Entry 7DMZ (electron microscopy, 4.30 A resolution (low resolution: residue-level contacts below are approximate; hydrogen-bond / salt-bridge calls are withheld)); this record covers chains D and C of the 6 polymer chains in the assembly.

Chain D:
Molecule: Tubulin alpha-1B chain
Organism: Sus scrofa
Reference sequence: Q2XVP4 (TBA1B_PIG); residues 1-451 here = UniProt positions 1-451
Sequence (451 residues; numbered 1 to 451; the number before each row is that of its first residue):
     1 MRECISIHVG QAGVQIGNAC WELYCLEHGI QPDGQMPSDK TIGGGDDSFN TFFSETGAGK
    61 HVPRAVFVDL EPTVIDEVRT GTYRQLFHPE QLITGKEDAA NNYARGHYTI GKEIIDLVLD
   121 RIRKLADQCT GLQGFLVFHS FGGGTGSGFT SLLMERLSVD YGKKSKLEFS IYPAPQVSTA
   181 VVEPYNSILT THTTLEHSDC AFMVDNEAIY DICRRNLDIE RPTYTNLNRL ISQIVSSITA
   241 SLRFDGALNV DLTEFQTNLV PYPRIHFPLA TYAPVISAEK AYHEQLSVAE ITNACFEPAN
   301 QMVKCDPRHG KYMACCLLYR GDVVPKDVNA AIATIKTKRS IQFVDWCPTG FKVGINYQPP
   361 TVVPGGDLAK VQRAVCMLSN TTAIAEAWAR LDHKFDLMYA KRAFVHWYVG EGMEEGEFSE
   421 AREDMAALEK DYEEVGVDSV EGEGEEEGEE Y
Disordered / not traced: 38-46, 438-451
UniProt features mapped onto this chain:
  - motif: M1 to C4 (MREC motif)
  - active site: E254
  - binding site (GTP): G10, Q11, A12, Q15, E71, A99, S140, G143, G144, T145, G146, T179, E183, N206, Y224, N228, L252
  - binding site (Mg(2+)): E71
  - site: Y451 (Involved in polymerization)
  - modified residue: K40 (N6,N6,N6-trimethyllysine), S48 (Phosphoserine), S232 (Phosphoserine), Y282 (3'-nitrotyrosine), R339 (Omega-N-methylarginine), S439 (Phosphoserine), E443 (5-glutamyl polyglutamate), E445 (5-glutamyl polyglutamate), Y451 (3'-nitrotyrosine)
  - cross-link (Glycyl lysine isopeptide (Lys-Gly)): K326 (interchain with G-Cter in ubiquitin), K370 (interchain with G-Cter in ubiquitin)
Residues lining bound ligands:
  - phosphomethylphosphonic acid guanylate ester (G2P): A247, L248, E254
  - GTP (guanosine-5'-triphosphate): G10, Q11, A12, Q15, I16, D69, E71, D98, A99, A100, S140, G142, G143, T145, I171, T179, E183, N206, Y224, N228

Chain C:
Molecule: Tubulin beta chain
Organism: Sus scrofa
Reference sequence: P02554 (TBB_PIG); the author numbering skips numbers that UniProt does not, so the offset changes along the chain: 1-44 = UniProt 1-44; 47-360 = UniProt 45-358; 369-455 = UniProt 359-445
Sequence (445 residues; numbered 1 to 455; 10 numbers in that range are skipped by the numbering (no residue carries them; nothing is unmodelled there); the number before each row is that of its first residue):
     1 MREIVHIQAG QCGNQIGAKF WEVISDEHGI DPTGSYHGDS DLQL
    47 ERINVYYNEA AGNKYVPRAI LVDLEPGTMD SVRSGPFGQI FRPDNFVFGQ SGAGNNWAKG
   107 HYTEGAELVD SVLDVVRKES ESCDCLQGFQ LTHSLGGGTG SGMGTLLISK IREEYPDRIM
   167 NTFSVVPSPK VSDTVVEPYN ATLSVHQLVE NTDETYCIDN EALYDICFRT LKLTTPTYGD
   227 LNHLVSATMS GVTTCLRFPG QLNADLRKLA VNMVPFPRLH FFMPGFAPLT SRGSQQYRAL
   287 TVPELTQQMF DAKNMMAACD PRHGRYLTVA AVFRGRMSMK EVDEQMLNVQ NKNSSYFVEW
   347 IPNNVKTAVC DIPP
   369 RGLKMSATFI GNSTAIQELF KRISEQFTAM FRRKAFLHWY TGEGMDEMEF TEAESNMNDL
   429 VSEYQQYQDA TADEQGEFEE EGEEDEA
Disordered / not traced: 437-455
UniProt features mapped onto this chain:
  - motif: M1 to I4 (MREI motif)
  - binding site (GTP): Q11, E71, S140, G144, T145, G146, N206, N228
  - binding site (Mg(2+)): E71
  - modified residue: S40 (Phosphoserine), K60 (N6-acetyllysine), S174 (Phosphoserine), T287 (Phosphothreonine), T292 (Phosphothreonine), R320 (Omega-N-methylarginine), E448 (5-glutamyl polyglutamate)
  - cross-link (Glycyl lysine isopeptide (Lys-Gly)): K60 (interchain with G-Cter in ubiquitin), K326 (interchain with G-Cter in ubiquitin)
Residues lining bound ligands:
  - phosphomethylphosphonic acid guanylate ester (G2P): Q11, C12, Q15, N101, S140, G142, G143, G144, T145, G146, D179, N206, Y224, L227, N228
  - GTP (guanosine-5'-triphosphate): L248, N249, K254
  - taccalonolide AJ (TAJ): K19, L217, T223, G225, D226, H229, L230, F272, R369, G370, L371

Interface between chain D and chain C:
Residue-residue contacts - 52 pairs, chain D then chain C:
  Q11(D) with G246(C); Q247(C); N249(C)
  Q15(D) with Q247(C)
  E71(D) with N249(C)
  P72(D) with R48(C)
  T73(D) with R2(C); P245(C); N249(C)
  D76(D) with E47(C)
  K96(D) with D130(C); C131(C)
  E97(D) with Q133(C)
  D98(D) with R2(C); D251(C)
  A100(D) with K254(C); V257(C)
  N101(D) with K254(C); N258(C)
  N102(D) with V257(C)
  R105(D) with R253(C)
  Q176(D) with N349(C)
  V177(D) with D329(C); L333(C); N349(C)
  S178(D) with N349(C)
  T179(D) with D329(C); V351(C); K352(C)
  Y210(D) with K326(C)
  R221(D) with E327(C)
  P222(D) with S324(C); M325(C); K326(C)
  Y224(D) with Q247(C); M325(C)
  K394(D) with P348(C)
  L397(D) with W346(C)
  M398(D) with P348(C)
  K401(D) with W346(C)
  A403(D) with W346(C)
  F404(D) with V257(C); N258(C); V260(C); P261(C); I347(C)
  H406(D) with P261(C); F262(C); P263(C)
  W407(D) with D199(C); V257(C); V260(C)
Other interface residues (no listed pair), chain D (34 interface residues in all): T80, V181, V182, T223, R402
Other interface residues (no listed pair), chain C (37 interface residues in all): L248, A256, M259, E345, T353

Overview:
34 residues of chain D face 37 of chain C across their interface. GTP is bound between chain D and chain C.
Chain D binds phosphomethylphosphonic acid guanylate ester. Bound to chain C: taccalonolide AJ and
phosphomethylphosphonic acid guanylate ester.
Here chain D is Tubulin alpha-1B chain and chain C is Tubulin beta chain, both from Sus scrofa. Entry 7DMZ
(GMPCPP microtubule complex) was determined by electron microscopy.
